Entry 2FF0 (solution NMR); this record covers chains C and A of the 3 polymer chains in the assembly.

[Chain C]
Molecule: Ctgtggccctgagcc
Notes: fragment: Inhibin Alpha-Subunit Promoter
Sequence (15 nucleotides; each row starts with the number of its first residue):
    16 CTGTGGCCCT GAGCC

[Chain A]
Name: Steroidogenic factor 1
Source organism: Mus musculus
Notes: fragment: DNA Binding Domain
UniProtKB: P33242 (STF1_MOUSE); residue numbers follow UniProt; this construct covers 10-111
Chain sequence (102 residues; row label = number of the first residue in the row):
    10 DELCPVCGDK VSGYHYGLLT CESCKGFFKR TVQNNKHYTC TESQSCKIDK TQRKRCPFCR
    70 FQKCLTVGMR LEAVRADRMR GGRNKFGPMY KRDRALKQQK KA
Ion coordination: Zn2+ site 1: Cys13, Cys16, Cys30, Cys33; Zn2+ site 2: Cys49, Cys55, Cys65, Cys68
Reported in the primary citation:
  - binding site for Ctgtggccctgagcc (chain C): Glu31, Arg39, Arg62, Arg69, Lys100
  - binding site for Ggctcagggccacag: Tyr25, Lys34, Lys38, Arg84, Tyr99, Arg103
  - contacts within the chain: Tyr23-Asp102 (hydrogen bond)
  - mutagenesis - E31A, K34A, K38A, R39A, R101P/D102P: decreased signaling
  - mutagenesis - K63A, L80K, R87A, R89A, M98A: unchanged signaling
  - mutagenesis - R92A, Y99A, Y99F: abolished signaling
  - mutagenesis - R39A, Y99A: decreased expression
  - mutagenesis - Y99A, Y99F, R101P/D102P: decreased binding to consensus sequence

[Interface between chain C and chain A]
Residue-residue contacts (27):
  DT19(C) with Phe36(A), phosphate contact; Arg39(A), base contact; Lys63(A), sugar contact
  DG20(C) with Ser32(A), phosphate contact; Arg39(A), base contact; Arg62(A), phosphate contact; Arg69(A), phosphate contact
  DG21(C) with Cys30(A), phosphate contact; Glu31(A), phosphate contact; Ser32(A), phosphate contact
  DC22(C) with Glu31(A), base contact; Lys34(A), base contact
  DC23(C) with Glu31(A), base contact
  DC24(C) with Arg89(A), sugar contact
  DT25(C) with Arg89(A), sugar contact
  DG26(C) with Met88(A), phosphate contact; Arg89(A), sugar contact; Gly90(A), sugar contact; Arg92(A), base contact
  DA27(C) with Met88(A), phosphate contact; Gly90(A), sugar contact; Arg92(A), base contact
  DG28(C) with Arg92(A), sugar contact; Asn93(A), phosphate contact
  DC29(C) with Pro97(A), phosphate contact; Lys100(A), sugar contact
  DC30(C) with Lys100(A), phosphate contact

[In short]
The interface between chain C and chain A involves 12 residues on one side and 16 on the other. The paper
reports a binding site for Ggctcagggccacag at Tyr25(A), Lys34(A) and Lys38(A) among others; E31A, K34A and
K38A of chain A, among others, reduce signaling; 13 substitutions were tested in all.
Chain C is Ctgtggccctgagcc and chain A is Steroidogenic factor 1 (Mus musculus); the structure, Solution
Structure of Steroidogenic Factor 1 DNA Binding Domain Bound to its Target Sequence in the ..., was determined
by solution NMR.
